PDB entry 7U0F | electron microscopy, 3.53 A resolution | chains A and I of the 10 polymer chains in the assembly

[Chain A]
Molecule: Tubulin alpha-1A chain
From: Sus scrofa
Reference sequence: P02550 (TBA1A_PIG); residue numbers follow UniProt; this construct covers 1-451
Chain sequence (451 residues; each row starts with the number of its first residue):
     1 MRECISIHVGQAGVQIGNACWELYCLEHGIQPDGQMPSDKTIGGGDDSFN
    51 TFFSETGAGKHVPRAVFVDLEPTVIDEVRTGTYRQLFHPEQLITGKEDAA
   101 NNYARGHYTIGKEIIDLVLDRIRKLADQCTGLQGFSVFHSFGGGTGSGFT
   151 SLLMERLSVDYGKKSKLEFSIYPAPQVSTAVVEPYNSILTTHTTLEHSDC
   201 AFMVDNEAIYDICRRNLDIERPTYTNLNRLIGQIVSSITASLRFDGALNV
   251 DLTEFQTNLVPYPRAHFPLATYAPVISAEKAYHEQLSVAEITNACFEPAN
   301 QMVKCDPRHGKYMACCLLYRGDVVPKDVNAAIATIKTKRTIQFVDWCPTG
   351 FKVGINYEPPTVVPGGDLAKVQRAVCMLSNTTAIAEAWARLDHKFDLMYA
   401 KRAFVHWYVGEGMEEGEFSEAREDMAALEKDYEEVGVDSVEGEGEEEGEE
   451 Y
Unresolved in the structure: 1, 441-451
Swiss-Prot annotation at these positions:
  - active site: Glu-254
  - binding site (GTP): Gly-10, Gln-11, Ala-12, Gln-15, Glu-71, Ala-99, Ser-140, Gly-143, Gly-144, Thr-145, Gly-146, Thr-179, Glu-183, Asn-206, Tyr-224, Asn-228, Leu-252
  - binding site (Mg(2+)): Glu-71
  - site: Tyr-451 (Involved in polymerization)
  - modified residue: Lys-40 (N6-acetyllysine), Tyr-282 (3'-nitrotyrosine), Ser-439 (Phosphoserine), Glu-443 (5-glutamyl polyglutamate), Glu-445 (5-glutamyl polyglutamate), Tyr-451 (3'-nitrotyrosine)
  - natural variant: Ala-265 (A265G; A265I), Thr-271 to Ala-273 (sequence variant, change not given here)
From the paper describing this entry:
  - conformationally variable residues (loop rearrangement): His-283

[Chain I]
Molecule: Protein Rev
From: Human immunodeficiency virus 1
Reference sequence: P04616 (REV_HV1B1); residues 1-116 here = UniProt positions 1-116
Chain sequence (116 residues; each row starts with the number of its first residue):
     1 MAGRSGDSDEDLLKAVRLIKFLYQSNPPPNPEGTRQARRNRRRRWRERQR
    51 QIHSISERILSTYLGRSAEPVPLQLPPLERLTLDCNEDCGTSGTQGVGSP
   101 QILVESPTVLESGAKE
Unresolved in the structure: 1-10, 66-116

[How chain A and chain I interact]
Residue-residue contacts - 6 pairs, chain A then chain I:
  Asp-120(A) / Gln-36(I)
  Asp-120(A) / Arg-39(I)  salt bridge
  Arg-123(A) / Arg-39(I)
  Arg-123(A) / Arg-42(I)
  Arg-123(A) / Arg-43(I)
  Asp-160(A) / Arg-43(I)  salt bridge
Other interface residues (no listed pair), chain A (5 interface residues in all): Leu-119, Arg-156
Other interface residues (no listed pair), chain I (6 interface residues in all): Arg-35, Glu-47

[Overview]
Chain A and chain I form an interface of 5 and 6 residues respectively; the contacts include 2 salt bridges.
Among the polar pairs are Asp-120(A)/Arg-39(I) and Asp-160(A)/Arg-43(I). Curated annotation (UniProt) lists
active-site residue Glu-254(A), 17 GTP-binding residues and Mg2+-binding residue Glu-71(A) on chain A. From
the paper: conformational variability at His-283(A).
Chain A is Tubulin alpha-1A chain (Sus scrofa) and chain I is Protein Rev (Human immunodeficiency virus 1);
the structure, HIV-1 Rev in complex with tubulin, was determined by electron microscopy.
